2IK8 - chains A and B; structure by X-ray diffraction, 2.71 A resolution.

Chain A:
Protein: Guanine nucleotide-binding protein G(i), alpha-1 subunit
Source organism: Homo sapiens
UniProtKB: P63096 (GNAI1_HUMAN); residues 31-354 here correspond to UniProt positions 30-353 (UniProt number = residue number - 1)
Sequence (324 residues; numbered 31 to 354; the number before each row is that of its first residue):
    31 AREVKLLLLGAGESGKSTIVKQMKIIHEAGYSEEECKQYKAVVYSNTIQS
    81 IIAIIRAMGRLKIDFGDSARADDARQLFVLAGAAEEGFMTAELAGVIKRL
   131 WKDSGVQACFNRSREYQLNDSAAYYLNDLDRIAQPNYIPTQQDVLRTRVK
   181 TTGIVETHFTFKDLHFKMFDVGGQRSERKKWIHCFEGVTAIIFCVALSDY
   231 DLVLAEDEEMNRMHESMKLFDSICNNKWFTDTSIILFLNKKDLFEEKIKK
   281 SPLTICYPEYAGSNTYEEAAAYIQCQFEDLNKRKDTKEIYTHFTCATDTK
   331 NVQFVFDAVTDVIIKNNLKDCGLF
Unresolved in the structure: 31, 112-118, 349-354
Curated features (UniProtKB/Swiss-Prot):
  - binding site (Mg(2+)): Thr182

Chain B:
Protein: Regulator of G-protein signaling 16
Source organism: Homo sapiens
UniProtKB: O15492 (RGS16_HUMAN); residues 53-190 here = UniProt positions 53-190
Sequence (140 residues; row label = number of the first residue in the row):
    51 SMRNFSEDVLGWRESFDLLLSSKNGVAAFHAFLKTEFSEENLEFWLACEE
   101 FKKIRSATKLASRAHQIFEEFICSEAPKEVNIDHETRELTRMNLQTATAT
   151 CFDAAQGKTRTLMEKDSYPRFLKSPAYRDLAAQASAASAT
Unresolved in the structure: 51-64, 185-190
Differences from the reference sequence: cloning artifact (51-52)
Curated features (UniProtKB/Swiss-Prot):
  - modified residue (Phosphotyrosine): Tyr168, Tyr177
  - natural variant: Arg137 (H137R: this construct carries the variant)
  - mutagenesis: Tyr168 (Y168F: 30% decrease in GAP activity), Tyr177 (Y177F: No effect on GAP activity)

Interface between chain A and chain B:
Residue-residue contacts - 31 pairs, chain A then chain B:
  Val179(A) - Lys165(B)
  Val179(A) - Asp166(B)
  Lys180(A) - Asn131(B)
  Lys180(A) - Leu162(B)
  Lys180(A) - Asp166(B)
  Thr181(A) - Asp166(B)
  Thr182(A) - Ser88(B)
  Thr182(A) - Glu90(B)
  Thr182(A) - Asn91(B)  hydrogen bond
  Thr182(A) - Leu162(B)
  Thr182(A) - Asp166(B)  hydrogen bond (backbone-side chain)
  Gly183(A) - Glu86(B)
  Ile184(A) - Glu86(B)  hydrogen bond (backbone-backbone)
  Val185(A) - Arg170(B)
  Gln204(A) - Asn131(B)  hydrogen bond
  Ser206(A) - Glu129(B)
  Ser206(A) - Val130(B)
  Ser206(A) - Asn131(B)
  Glu207(A) - Asn131(B)
  Lys209(A) - Ala126(B)
  Lys209(A) - Glu129(B)  salt bridge
  Lys210(A) - Phe87(B)  hydrogen bond (side chain-backbone)
  Lys210(A) - Ser88(B)
  Lys210(A) - Glu90(B)  salt bridge
  His213(A) - Phe87(B)
  Ala235(A) - Asp133(B)
  Ala235(A) - His134(B)  hydrogen bond (backbone-backbone)
  Glu236(A) - His134(B)
  Glu236(A) - Arg137(B)  hydrogen bond (backbone-side chain)
  Asp237(A) - His134(B)
  Glu238(A) - His134(B)  hydrogen bond (backbone-side chain)
Also at the interface, not in a pair above, chain B (19 interface residues in all): Pro127, Ile132, Ser167

Overview:
17 residues of chain A face 19 of chain B across their interface, with 8 hydrogen bonds and 2 salt bridges.
Polar pairs include Lys209(A)-Glu129(B), Lys210(A)-Glu90(B) and Thr182(A)-Asn91(B). Curated annotation
(UniProt) lists Mg2+-binding residue Thr182(A) on chain A; 2 mutagenesis sites on chain B.
Chain A is Guanine nucleotide-binding protein G(i), alpha-1 subunit and chain B is Regulator of G-protein
signaling 16, both from Homo sapiens; the structure, Crystal structure of the heterodimeric complex of human
RGS16 and activated Gi alpha 1, was determined by X-ray diffraction together with 2GTP, 2IHB and 2ODE from the
same study.
